1F7U - chains B and A; structure by X-ray diffraction, 2.20 A resolution.

Chain B:
Molecule: Trna(arg)
Sequence (76 nucleotides; each row starts with the number of its first residue):
   901 UUCCUCGUGG CCCAAUGGUC ACGGCGUCUG GCUICGAACC AGAAGAUUXC AGGUUCAAGU
   961 CCUGGCGGGG AAGCCA
Modified positions: PSU (pseudouridine-5'-monophosphate) at position 901, 1MG (1N-methylguanosine-5'-monophosphate) at position 909, 2MG (2N-methylguanosine-5'-monophosphate) at position 910, H2U (5,6-dihydrouridine-5'-monophosphate) at position 916, H2U (5,6-dihydrouridine-5'-monophosphate) at position 919, M2G (N2-dimethylguanosine-5'-monophosphate) at position 926, PSU (pseudouridine-5'-monophosphate) at position 927, H2U (5,6-dihydrouridine-5'-monophosphate) at position 947, 5MC (5-methylcytidine-5'-monophosphate) at position 949, 5MU (5-methyluridine 5'-monophosphate) at position 954, PSU (pseudouridine-5'-monophosphate) at position 955, 1MA (6-hydro-1-methyladenosine-5'-monophosphate) at position 958

Chain A:
Molecule: Arginyl-tRNA synthetase
Source organism: Saccharomyces cerevisiae
Notes: EC 6.1.1.19
UniProtKB: Q05506 (SYRC_YEAST); residues 1-607 here = UniProt positions 1-607
Amino-acid sequence (607 residues; row label = number of the first residue in the row):
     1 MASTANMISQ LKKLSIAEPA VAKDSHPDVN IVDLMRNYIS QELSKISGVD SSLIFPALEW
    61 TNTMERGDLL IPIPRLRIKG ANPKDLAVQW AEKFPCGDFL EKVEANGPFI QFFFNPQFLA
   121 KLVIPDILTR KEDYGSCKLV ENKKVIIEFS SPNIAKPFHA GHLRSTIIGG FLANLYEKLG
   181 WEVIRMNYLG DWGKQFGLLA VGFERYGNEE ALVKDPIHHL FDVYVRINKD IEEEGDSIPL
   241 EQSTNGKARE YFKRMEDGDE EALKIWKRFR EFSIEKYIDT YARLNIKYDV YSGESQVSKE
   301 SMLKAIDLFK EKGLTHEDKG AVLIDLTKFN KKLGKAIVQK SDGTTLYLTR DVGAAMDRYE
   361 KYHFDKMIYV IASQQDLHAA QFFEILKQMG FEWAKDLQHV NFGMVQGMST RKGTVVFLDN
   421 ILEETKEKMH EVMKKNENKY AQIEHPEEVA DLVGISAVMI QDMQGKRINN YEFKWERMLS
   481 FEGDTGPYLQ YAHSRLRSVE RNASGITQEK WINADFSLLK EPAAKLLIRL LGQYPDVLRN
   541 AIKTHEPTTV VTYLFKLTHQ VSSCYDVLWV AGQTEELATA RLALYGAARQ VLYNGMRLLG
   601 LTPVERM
Disordered / not traced: 1
Swiss-Prot annotation at these positions:
  - region (Interaction with tRNA): Glu-59, Trp-60, Asn-106 to Gln-111, Asp-484 to Ser-498
  - motif: Ser-151 to His-162 ('HIGH' region)
  - binding site (L-arginine): Glu-148 to Asn-153, His-162, Tyr-347, Asp-351, Gln-375
  - modified residue: Ala-2 (N-acetylalanine), Ser-15 (Phosphoserine)
Residues lining bound ligands: arginine (ARG): Glu-148, Ser-151, Pro-152, Asn-153, Tyr-188, Gly-190, Tyr-347, Asp-351, Tyr-369, Ile-371, Gln-375, His-378
What the authors report for this chain:
  - mutagenesis - G483S: abolished growth (citing earlier work)
  - specificity-determining residues: Gln-111 (by similarity / conservation)
  - binding site for arginine: Asn-153, Tyr-347
  - conformationally variable residues (helix shift, loop rearrangement, order/disorder transition, side-chain flip): His-159 to His-162, Leu-346 to Ser-373, Met-408 to Arg-411, Ser-409 to Gly-413, Phe-417 to Lys-435

Chain B / chain A interface:
Pairs across the interface (98):
  C903(B) with Lys-332(A), phosphate contact
  C904(B) with Lys-332(A), salt bridge to the phosphate
  U905(B) with Ile-468(A), sugar contact
  C913(B) with Gly-465(A), phosphate contact; Asn-469(A), phosphate contact
  A914(B) with Gln-464(A), sugar contact; Gly-465(A), phosphate contact; Lys-466(A), salt bridge to the phosphate; Asn-469(A), hydrogen bond to the phosphate; Thr-552(A), sugar contact
  A915(B) with Lys-466(A), salt bridge to the phosphate
  H2U_916(B) with Leu-58(A), base contact; Glu-59(A), base contact; Trp-60(A), stacking on the base; Lys-543(A), hydrogen bond to the base
  G918(B) with Glu-59(A), hydrogen bond to the sugar; Pro-72(A), base contact; Pro-74(A), base contact; Arg-75(A), base contact; Phe-109(A), sugar contact
  H2U_919(B) with Asn-62(A), phosphate contact; Arg-66(A), salt bridge to the phosphate; Leu-70(A), base contact; Asn-106(A), hydrogen bond to the base; Phe-109(A), stacking on the base; Gln-111(A), hydrogen bond to the base
  C922(B) with Thr-63(A), sugar contact
  G923(B) with Asp-484(A), hydrogen bond to the sugar; His-559(A), hydrogen bond to the sugar
  G924(B) with Gly-483(A), phosphate contact; Asp-484(A), hydrogen bond to the sugar
  C925(B) with Gly-483(A), phosphate contact
  I934(B) with Trp-569(A), base contact
  C935(B) with Ser-498(A), sugar contact; Val-499(A), sugar contact; Asn-502(A), sugar contact; Tyr-565(A), hydrogen bond to the base; Leu-568(A), hydrogen bond to the base; Trp-569(A), stacking on the base; Val-570(A), hydrogen bond to the base; Ala-571(A), hydrogen bond to the base; Tyr-585(A), base contact
  G936(B) with Asn-436(A), base contact; Lys-439(A), salt bridge to the phosphate; Tyr-491(A), hydrogen bond to the sugar; Ser-494(A), base contact; Arg-495(A), hydrogen bond to the sugar; Ser-498(A), hydrogen bond to the phosphate; Tyr-565(A), hydrogen bond to the phosphate; Arg-606(A), base contact; Met-607(A), hydrogen bond to the base
  A937(B) with Tyr-491(A), sugar contact; Arg-495(A), salt bridge to the phosphate; Tyr-565(A), phosphate contact
  A938(B) with Met-429(A), base contact; Val-432(A), base contact; Met-433(A), base contact; Phe-481(A), base contact; Pro-487(A), base contact; Tyr-491(A), hydrogen bond to the phosphate; Met-607(A), hydrogen bond to the base
  C939(B) with Glu-482(A), phosphate contact; Gly-483(A), hydrogen bond to the phosphate; Tyr-488(A), phosphate contact; Tyr-491(A), sugar contact; Arg-495(A), hydrogen bond to the sugar; Ser-562(A), phosphate contact
  C940(B) with Tyr-488(A), hydrogen bond to the phosphate; Ser-562(A), phosphate contact; Ser-563(A), phosphate contact; Asp-566(A), hydrogen bond to the sugar
  A941(B) with Ser-563(A), hydrogen bond to the phosphate
  C956(B) with Pro-74(A), base contact; Arg-77(A), base contact
  G968(B) with Asn-470(A), base contact
  G969(B) with Gln-406(A), hydrogen bond to the sugar; Asn-470(A), sugar contact
  G970(B) with Gln-374(A), hydrogen bond to the phosphate; Met-404(A), sugar contact
  A971(B) with Gln-374(A), hydrogen bond to the phosphate; Leu-377(A), sugar contact
  A972(B) with Leu-377(A), sugar contact
  G973(B) with Lys-319(A), base contact; Ile-337(A), sugar contact
  C974(B) with Lys-319(A), hydrogen bond to the base; Ala-321(A), base contact; Lys-340(A), base contact; Ser-341(A), hydrogen bond to the base; Leu-346(A), sugar contact
  C975(B) with Lys-340(A), salt bridge to the phosphate
  A976(B) with Asn-153(A), hydrogen bond to the sugar; Gly-193(A), phosphate contact; Gln-195(A), sugar contact; Glu-294(A), phosphate contact; Leu-346(A), phosphate contact; Tyr-347(A), hydrogen bond to the phosphate; Arg-350(A), salt bridge to the phosphate; Gln-375(A), base contact
Also at the interface, not in a pair above, chain B (34 interface residues in all): C906, C912, A921
Also at the interface, not in a pair above, chain A (81 interface residues in all): Gly-107, Pro-108, Gly-190, Lys-194, Leu-323, Lys-335, Ser-373, His-378, Val-453, Arg-477, Thr-548, Lys-556
From the paper, about this interface:
  - interface residues, chain A: Asn-106(A), Phe-109(A), Gln-111(A), Asn-153(A), Glu-294(A), Gln-375(A), Phe-402(A), Met-404(A), Gln-406(A), Phe-417(A), Ile-468(A), Ser-480(A), Gly-483(A), Tyr-491(A), Arg-495(A), Tyr-565(A), Trp-569(A), Met-607(A)

Summary:
34 residues of chain B and 81 residues of chain A are in contact, with 31 hydrogen bonds, 8 salt bridges and 3
aromatic stacking contacts. Polar pairs include H2U_916(B)/Lys-543(A), H2U_919(B)/Asn-106(A) and
H2U_919(B)/Gln-111(A). Chain A binds arginine. From the paper: a binding site for arginine at Asn-153(A) and
Tyr-347(A); G483S of chain A abolishes growth.
Chain B is Trna(arg) and chain A is Arginyl-tRNA synthetase (Saccharomyces cerevisiae); the structure, Crystal
structure of the arginyl-tRNA synthetase complexed with the trna(arg) and L-arg, was determined by X-ray
diffraction together with 1F7V from the same study.
